5DYB - chains A and B of the 4 polymer chains in the assembly; structure by X-ray diffraction, 2.27 A resolution.

[Chain A (and B)]
Protein: Estrogen receptor
Organism: Homo sapiens
Notes: fragment: ligand-binding domain; chain B of this document is another copy of the same molecule, construct and numbering; everything in this record applies to it too
UniProt: P03372 (ESR1_HUMAN); residues 298-554 here = UniProt positions 298-554
Amino-acid sequence (257 residues; numbered 298 to 554; the number before each row is that of its first residue):
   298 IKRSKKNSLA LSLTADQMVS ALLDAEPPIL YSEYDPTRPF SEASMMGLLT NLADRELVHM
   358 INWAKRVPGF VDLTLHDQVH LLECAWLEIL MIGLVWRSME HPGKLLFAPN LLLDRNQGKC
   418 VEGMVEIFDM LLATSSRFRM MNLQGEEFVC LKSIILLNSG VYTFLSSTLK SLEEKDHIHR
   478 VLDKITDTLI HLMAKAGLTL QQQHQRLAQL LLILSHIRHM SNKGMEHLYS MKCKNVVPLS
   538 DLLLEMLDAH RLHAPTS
Disordered / not traced: 298-304, 332-333, 460-472, 549-554 (chain B: 298-304, 417-420, 461-466, 549-554)
Sequence notes: engineered mutation S537 (Tyr in P03372)

[Chain A / chain B interface]
Pairs across the interface (53):
  M427(A) - T460(B)
  A430(A) - Y459(B)
  R434(A) - Y459(B)  hydrogen bond
  R434(A) - H476(B)  hydrogen bond
  I451(A) - L509(B)  hydrophobic
  N455(A) - L509(B)
  N455(A) - H513(B)  hydrogen bond (backbone-side chain)
  S456(A) - H513(B)
  V458(A) - H513(B)
  Y459(A) - A430(B)  hydrophobic
  Y459(A) - R434(B)  hydrogen bond
  Y459(A) - I510(B)
  Y459(A) - H513(B)
  H476(A) - R434(B)
  D480(A) - Q502(B)
  D480(A) - Q506(B)  hydrogen bond
  T483(A) - H501(B)
  T483(A) - A505(B)
  D484(A) - Q498(B)  hydrogen bond
  D484(A) - Q502(B)  hydrogen bond
  I487(A) - H501(B)
  L497(A) - L497(B)  hydrophobic
  Q498(A) - D484(B)
  H501(A) - T483(B)
  H501(A) - D484(B)  salt bridge
  H501(A) - I487(B)
  H501(A) - L504(B)
  Q502(A) - D484(B)  hydrogen bond
  L504(A) - H501(B)
  A505(A) - T483(B)
  A505(A) - L508(B)  hydrophobic
  Q506(A) - D480(B)  hydrogen bond
  L508(A) - A505(B)  hydrophobic
  L509(A) - I451(B)  hydrophobic
  L509(A) - N455(B)  hydrogen bond (backbone-side chain)
  I510(A) - Y459(B)
  L511(A) - L509(B)  hydrophobic
  S512(A) - L511(B)
  S512(A) - R515(B)  hydrogen bond
  H513(A) - N455(B)  hydrogen bond (side chain-backbone)
  H513(A) - S456(B)
  H513(A) - V458(B)
  H513(A) - Y459(B)
  H513(A) - R515(B)  hydrogen bond
  R515(A) - S512(B)  hydrogen bond
  R515(A) - H513(B)
  R515(A) - H516(B)
  H516(A) - R515(B)
  H516(A) - N519(B)
  N519(A) - H516(B)  hydrogen bond
  N519(A) - N519(B)  hydrogen bond
  K520(A) - H547(B)  hydrogen bond (side chain-backbone)
  H547(A) - K520(B)
Interface residues without a listed pair, chain A (33 interface residues in all): L479, Q500
Interface residues without a listed pair, chain B (34 interface residues in all): E385, G457, L479

[Overview]
Chain A and chain B form an interface of 33 and 34 residues respectively, with 17 hydrogen bonds and 1 salt
bridge. Polar pairs include H501(A)-D484(B), R434(A)-Y459(B) and R434(A)-H476(B).
Chain A and chain B are both Estrogen receptor (Homo sapiens); the structure, Crystal Structure of the
ER-alpha Ligand-binding Domain in Complex with the Cyclofenil Derivative
4,4'-(3,4-dihydronaphthalen-2(1H)-ylidenemethanediyl)diphenol, was determined by X-ray diffraction, deposited
together with 4ZN7, 4ZNH, 4ZNS, 4ZNT, 4ZNU, 4ZNV and 50 further entries.
